6ZU5 - chains L50 and LJJ of the 74 polymer chains in the assembly; structure by electron microscopy, 2.90 A resolution.

# Chain L50
Molecule: 25S rRNA
Organism: Paranosema locustae
Sequence (2639 nucleotides; row label = number of the first residue in the row):
     1 ACACACCCCG GUGGGGGAUC CCUCGGCCUG CGCGCCGGGC AAGGACGCGG ACGCACGCGA
    61 UAGACGGCAC GAUCCUCAGA CACGACUGCC GGUCUCCGAC AGCGGCGCAG CCGCAGACAA
   121 CCCCCCGGAC UUAAGCAUAU CACUAGGGGG CGGAGAAGAA ACCAACAGGG AUUCCUGCAG
   181 UAGCGGCGAG CGAACAGGGA CGAGCCCGCA UGGCAAUCGG CAUCGCCGAG UUGUGACAGC
   241 GCACCGCGAA CGCCCCGGAC AGGGCGGCCA CAGAGGGCGA CAGCCCCGUA GCAGCGCGCA
   301 GCGGAGCGAG UAGCGCUGCU UGGUCAUGCA GCGCGAAGCG GUGGUGGCGC CAUCGAAGGC
   361 UAAAUACGCC GCAGGACCGA UAGCGCACAA GUACCGCGAG GGGACGGCGA CGAGCAGCCC
   421 GCAGGGGCGG CGAAAGCGUG AAACCACCGG GGCGCCCACU UGUGGGCCCC GUCUUGAAAC
   481 ACGGACCAAG GAGUGCAUGU GCGCAGCGAG UCCGCUCCGC GGCGCAGCGA AGGCCAUCGA
   541 GCUGCGCACA UGCGACCCGA UAGGCAGUGA ACUACGCCUG GGCAGGGCGA AGCCCGCGGA
   601 AACGCAGGUG GAGGCCCCGA GCCGUUCUGA CGUGCAAUUC GAUGGCGCGA CCUGGGCGUA
   661 GCGGCGAAAG ACCAAUCGAA CUGCCUGGUA GCUGGUUCCC UCCGAAAUGU CCCGCAGGAC
   721 AGCGGGCGCC CCGCAGGUCU GCCGCGUAGA GCAAUGGCGC GGCGUCCGGC AGCGCCGGCG
   781 CACCCCCAAA CUGCGAAGCG GCAGGGCGCG CGCAGCAGCG UGCGCGCGCA CAACUGCGGG
   841 CGCCUAGUGG GCCGCCGCUG GUAAGCAGCG CCGGCAAUGA GGACACAACC UCGUGCGCGG
   901 GCAAGGGACC CCAGCUGCGC ACACAGACGA AGGGCGCGGG CGCGUCGCGA CAGCAGGGCG
   961 GUGGCCAUAG AGGUCGGCAC CCGCUAAGAA CCGUGUUGCA ACGUACCUGC CGAACACGCC
  1021 CGCCCCGAAA AUGGACGGUG CUCAGCGCAG CCCCGACCCC GCGCACGCAC AGCGUGGUAG
  1081 GAGGGCGCGC CGGCGCCGCA GAAGCGCAUG CGUGCGCAUG CGUGGAGGCA CCCGCGGCGC
  1141 AGAUCUUGGU GGCAGUAGCA CACUCGGGCG CGAGCCCCGA GGGCCGGGAG ACGGGUUCUU
  1201 CCGCCAGGCC GCUCCGCGGA AGGUGAGCCG GGUCCUAAGG ACGCGCUGGC CCGCAACCGA
  1261 CAGGCAAGCG GGCACACAUU CCCGCGCCGU GUGCCAUGCG GCAACGCACC GUGCGCGGCC
  1321 GGGCGCAGGG CUGGCGCCGG GGGCCCUCCU CCCCCGCAAA GCGGCCCGCC UGCGGACUCU
  1381 UGCAGCACGA GGCAGCCCGC GCCGCGUGGC GGGGCCGUCG CCGCGCGCCA GGACUCGCCC
  1441 CCCGUGAAGC CCCGCGCACG CACACACACG CCCGUACCAA UCCGCACCAG GGCUCCAGGG
  1501 CGCGCACCCC ACGGCCAGGG CCCACGCAGG UUUGGGAAUU CGGCAAGCUG GAUCCGCAAC
  1561 CUCGGGACAA GGAUUGGCUC CGGGCGCCGG AGCUGUCGCU UCCAAGGGGA AUCCGACUGU
  1621 UUAGUAAAAA CAUAGCCUUG CGCCGCACGC AAGGUGAAUU CUGCCCAGUG CCCGGGACGU
  1681 CACGCCGGCG CGACCCGCGC ACGCACGGGU CAACGGCGGG AGUAACUAUG ACUCUCUUAA
  1741 GGUAGCCAAA CGCCUCGUCA UCUAAUUAGU GACGCGCAUG AAUGGAGCAA CGAGAUUCCC
  1801 ACUGUCCCUA CCUGCUCCCC AGCGAACCCA CUGCCAAGGG AACGGGCUUG GCGCAGUCAG
  1861 CGGGGAAAGA AGACCCUGUU GAGCUUGACU CUAGUGUGGG GCCGCGGCGC GCCGCGCCGG
  1921 CGUAGGCAGG UGGGAGGUGC GCCGUGAGUG AAAGACCACU GCGCGCGCGC GCGCCCGCUU
  1981 CGCGCAGCAA CGCCCCCAGA UGGGGAGUUU GGCUGGGGCG GCACGUCUGC UAGACCCCAA
  2041 CGCAGACGUC CUACGGUGGG CUCAGCGCGG ACAGAACCCG CGCGUCGAGC ACAAGGGCAA
  2101 ACGCCCGCCU CACGGCGCCC CCCCGGGUGC CGGCGGGAAA CCGGGGCCUA GCGAUCCCUC
  2161 GCGCAUGCAC GCCGCGUCGC GGGGGUGGCU GAAAAGUUAC CACAGGGAUA ACUGGCUUGU
  2221 GGCGGCCAAG CGUCCGCAGC GACGCCGCUU UUUGAUUCUU CGAUGUCGGC UCUUCCUAGC
  2281 AUGGCGUGGC AGCGCGCGCC AAGUGUUGGA UUGUUCACCC ACUGACAGGG AACGUGAGCU
  2341 GGGUUUAGAC CGUCGUGAGA CAGGUUAGUU UUACCCUACU GAGCGCGGAC ACACCGGGCA
  2401 GCGCGGGCUA GUACGAGAGG AACGCCCGUG CGGGGCCGCU GGUCCGCGCC UGUCCGACAG
  2461 GGCAGGUGCG CCGCUACGCC CCGUGCGUGU ACGGCUGGAC GCCUCUAAGC CGGAGCCGCC
  2521 CCCCCGUGUG UCUAAACCCC UGGUUUCCGC CCCCCGCGAC CACGACGCGG CCGGGGGCUG
  2581 GUGCUGUGCG CGUGCGAGCU CUGCGAGCCG CUGAGGCUUC CAGACCCCUG CGGGGUGUU
Unresolved in the structure: 1-3, 771-773, 943-1016, 1357-1360, 1406-1425, 1676-1678, 1909-1973, 2385-2386, 2500-2501, 2538-2542, 2593, 2601-2602
Ion coordination: Mg2+ site 1 near C21 (its only coordinating residue here); Mg2+ site 2 near A41 (its only coordinating residue here); Mg2+ site 3 near U61 (its only coordinating residue here); Mg2+ site 4: C65, G66; Mg2+ site 5: G128, C565 (shared with 2 residues of chain LN0); Mg2+ site 6: G135, C136, G1881; Mg2+ site 7: G135, C136; Mg2+ site 8 near C143 (its only coordinating residue here); Mg2+ site 9 near A156 (its only coordinating residue here); Mg2+ site 10 near G208 (its only coordinating residue here); Mg2+ site 11 near A249 (its only coordinating residue here); Mg2+ site 12 near G318 (its only coordinating residue here); 100 more Mg2+ sites not listed

# Chain LJJ
Molecule: eL37
Organism: Paranosema locustae
Chain sequence (95 residues; row label = number of the first residue in the row):
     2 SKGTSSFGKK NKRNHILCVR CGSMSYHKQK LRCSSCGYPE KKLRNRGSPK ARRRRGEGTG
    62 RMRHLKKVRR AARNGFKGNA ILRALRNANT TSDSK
Unresolved in the structure: 91-96
Ion coordination: Zn2+: Cys19, Cys22, Cys34, Cys37

# How chain L50 and chain LJJ interact
Pairs across the interface - 152 pairs, chain L50 then chain LJJ:
  C35(L50) - Arg70(LJJ)  hydrogen bond to the base
  C35(L50) - Ala73(LJJ)  base contact
  C35(L50) - Phe77(LJJ)  sugar contact
  C36(L50) - His65(LJJ)  hydrogen bond to the phosphate
  C36(L50) - Leu66(LJJ)  sugar contact
  G37(L50) - His65(LJJ)  salt bridge to the phosphate
  A41(L50) - His65(LJJ)  phosphate contact
  A42(L50) - Glu58(LJJ)  sugar contact
  A42(L50) - Gly59(LJJ)  phosphate contact
  A42(L50) - Met63(LJJ)  phosphate contact
  A42(L50) - Arg64(LJJ)  hydrogen bond to the phosphate
  A42(L50) - His65(LJJ)  hydrogen bond to the phosphate
  A42(L50) - Leu66(LJJ)  hydrogen bond to the phosphate
  G43(L50) - Arg21(LJJ)  hydrogen bond to the base
  G43(L50) - Arg56(LJJ)  sugar contact
  G43(L50) - Gly57(LJJ)  sugar contact
  G43(L50) - Glu58(LJJ)  phosphate contact
  G43(L50) - Gly59(LJJ)  hydrogen bond to the phosphate
  G43(L50) - Thr60(LJJ)  hydrogen bond to the phosphate
  G43(L50) - Gly61(LJJ)  hydrogen bond to the phosphate
  G43(L50) - Arg62(LJJ)  phosphate contact
  G43(L50) - Met63(LJJ)  hydrogen bond to the phosphate
  G43(L50) - Arg64(LJJ)  base contact
  G44(L50) - Arg21(LJJ)  sugar contact
  G44(L50) - Cys22(LJJ)  sugar contact
  G44(L50) - Gly23(LJJ)  hydrogen bond to the sugar
  G44(L50) - Gly61(LJJ)  phosphate contact
  G44(L50) - Arg64(LJJ)  hydrogen bond to the base
  C58(L50) - Arg62(LJJ)  base contact
  G59(L50) - Arg62(LJJ)  hydrogen bond to the base
  C90(L50) - Arg71(LJJ)  base contact
  C90(L50) - Arg74(LJJ)  salt bridge to the phosphate
  C90(L50) - Asn75(LJJ)  sugar contact
  C90(L50) - Arg84(LJJ)  hydrogen bond to the sugar
  G91(L50) - Arg71(LJJ)  salt bridge to the phosphate
  G91(L50) - Ala72(LJJ)  phosphate contact
  G91(L50) - Gly79(LJJ)  sugar contact
  G91(L50) - Asn80(LJJ)  phosphate contact
  G91(L50) - Ala81(LJJ)  hydrogen bond to the sugar
  G91(L50) - Arg84(LJJ)  sugar contact
  G92(L50) - Asn80(LJJ)  hydrogen bond to the phosphate
  U93(L50) - Lys68(LJJ)  base contact
  C94(L50) - Lys68(LJJ)  hydrogen bond to the base
  U95(L50) - Arg64(LJJ)  base contact
  C96(L50) - Arg64(LJJ)  base contact
  C97(L50) - Val20(LJJ)  hydrogen bond to the sugar
  G98(L50) - Arg21(LJJ)  sugar contact
  G98(L50) - Tyr39(LJJ)  hydrogen bond to the phosphate
  A99(L50) - Arg21(LJJ)  salt bridge to the phosphate
  A99(L50) - Tyr39(LJJ)  phosphate contact
  A99(L50) - Lys42(LJJ)  phosphate contact
  C100(L50) - Lys42(LJJ)  salt bridge to the phosphate
  G116(L50) - Lys42(LJJ)  phosphate contact
  G116(L50) - Lys43(LJJ)  phosphate contact
  A117(L50) - Lys43(LJJ)  phosphate contact
  A117(L50) - Leu44(LJJ)  hydrogen bond to the phosphate
  A117(L50) - Glu58(LJJ)  sugar contact
  C118(L50) - Arg47(LJJ)  salt bridge to the phosphate
  C118(L50) - Glu58(LJJ)  sugar contact
  A119(L50) - Arg53(LJJ)  salt bridge to the phosphate
  G147(L50) - Asn46(LJJ)  phosphate contact
  G148(L50) - Asn46(LJJ)  phosphate contact
  G149(L50) - Lys43(LJJ)  salt bridge to the phosphate
  G150(L50) - Lys43(LJJ)  salt bridge to the phosphate
  G385(L50) - Arg54(LJJ)  hydrogen bond to the base
  G391(L50) - Lys51(LJJ)  hydrogen bond to the base
  G391(L50) - Arg54(LJJ)  hydrogen bond to the base
  G391(L50) - Arg55(LJJ)  sugar contact
  C397(L50) - His16(LJJ)  hydrogen bond to the sugar
  G398(L50) - His16(LJJ)  hydrogen bond to the sugar
  G398(L50) - Met25(LJJ)  phosphate contact
  G398(L50) - Ser26(LJJ)  phosphate contact
  G398(L50) - Ser35(LJJ)  hydrogen bond to the phosphate
  A399(L50) - Ser26(LJJ)  hydrogen bond to the phosphate
  A399(L50) - Ser35(LJJ)  sugar contact
  A399(L50) - Ser36(LJJ)  phosphate contact
  A399(L50) - Arg45(LJJ)  hydrogen bond to the phosphate
  G400(L50) - Arg45(LJJ)  salt bridge to the phosphate
  G400(L50) - Arg47(LJJ)  phosphate contact
  G400(L50) - Gly48(LJJ)  hydrogen bond to the phosphate
  G400(L50) - Ser49(LJJ)  phosphate contact
  G400(L50) - Ala52(LJJ)  phosphate contact
  G400(L50) - Arg56(LJJ)  salt bridge to the phosphate
  G401(L50) - Ser49(LJJ)  hydrogen bond to the phosphate
  G401(L50) - Lys51(LJJ)  phosphate contact
  G401(L50) - Arg55(LJJ)  salt bridge to the phosphate
  G402(L50) - Lys51(LJJ)  salt bridge to the phosphate
  G402(L50) - Arg55(LJJ)  hydrogen bond to the base
  G567(L50) - Arg45(LJJ)  hydrogen bond to the phosphate
  U568(L50) - Arg33(LJJ)  salt bridge to the phosphate
  U568(L50) - Ser35(LJJ)  phosphate contact
  U568(L50) - Arg45(LJJ)  salt bridge to the phosphate
  G569(L50) - His16(LJJ)  salt bridge to the phosphate
  G569(L50) - His28(LJJ)  sugar contact
  G569(L50) - Lys31(LJJ)  salt bridge to the phosphate
  G569(L50) - Ser35(LJJ)  phosphate contact
  A570(L50) - Asn15(LJJ)  hydrogen bond to the phosphate
  A570(L50) - His28(LJJ)  salt bridge to the phosphate
  A570(L50) - Lys31(LJJ)  salt bridge to the phosphate
  A571(L50) - Lys11(LJJ)  sugar contact
  A571(L50) - Lys13(LJJ)  salt bridge to the phosphate
  A571(L50) - Arg14(LJJ)  hydrogen bond to the base
  A571(L50) - Asn15(LJJ)  hydrogen bond to the base
  A571(L50) - Gln30(LJJ)  hydrogen bond to the phosphate
  C572(L50) - Ser7(LJJ)  hydrogen bond to the sugar
  C572(L50) - Lys10(LJJ)  phosphate contact
  C572(L50) - Lys11(LJJ)  sugar contact
  U573(L50) - Lys10(LJJ)  salt bridge to the phosphate
  A636(L50) - Thr5(LJJ)  sugar contact
  U638(L50) - Ser2(LJJ)  sugar contact
  U638(L50) - Gly4(LJJ)  phosphate contact
  U638(L50) - Thr5(LJJ)  hydrogen bond to the phosphate
  U639(L50) - Ser2(LJJ)  hydrogen bond to the phosphate
  U639(L50) - Ser6(LJJ)  hydrogen bond to the phosphate
  G656(L50) - Lys13(LJJ)  salt bridge to the phosphate
  G656(L50) - Lys29(LJJ)  salt bridge to the phosphate
  C657(L50) - Lys29(LJJ)  phosphate contact
  C657(L50) - Gln30(LJJ)  phosphate contact
  G658(L50) - Gln30(LJJ)  phosphate contact
  A674(L50) - Lys11(LJJ)  base contact
  A674(L50) - Asn15(LJJ)  base contact
  A675(L50) - Lys3(LJJ)  sugar contact
  A675(L50) - Gly4(LJJ)  base contact
  A675(L50) - Thr5(LJJ)  base contact
  A675(L50) - Phe8(LJJ)  base contact
  U676(L50) - Lys3(LJJ)  salt bridge to the phosphate
  G683(L50) - Gly48(LJJ)  hydrogen bond to the sugar
  G683(L50) - Ser49(LJJ)  sugar contact
  G683(L50) - Pro50(LJJ)  sugar contact
  C684(L50) - Pro50(LJJ)  sugar contact
  C1192(L50) - Asn12(LJJ)  hydrogen bond to the sugar
  G1193(L50) - Asn12(LJJ)  sugar contact
  G1193(L50) - Arg14(LJJ)  sugar contact
  G1240(L50) - Leu32(LJJ)  sugar contact
  C1242(L50) - Pro40(LJJ)  base contact
  C1242(L50) - Lys42(LJJ)  hydrogen bond to the base
  C1483(L50) - Phe8(LJJ)  hydrogen bond to the sugar
  C1483(L50) - Gly9(LJJ)  hydrogen bond to the base
  G1484(L50) - Thr5(LJJ)  sugar contact
  G1484(L50) - Phe8(LJJ)  sugar contact
  G1490(L50) - Thr5(LJJ)  hydrogen bond to the base
  G1490(L50) - Ser6(LJJ)  hydrogen bond to the sugar
  G1490(L50) - Gly9(LJJ)  base contact
  G1491(L50) - Ser6(LJJ)  hydrogen bond to the sugar
  G1491(L50) - Gly9(LJJ)  base contact
  G1491(L50) - Lys10(LJJ)  sugar contact
  G1492(L50) - Gly9(LJJ)  sugar contact
  A1623(L50) - Ser2(LJJ)  hydrogen bond to the sugar
  A1623(L50) - Lys3(LJJ)  hydrogen bond to the sugar
  A1623(L50) - Ser7(LJJ)  base contact
  G1624(L50) - Ser2(LJJ)  phosphate contact
  G1624(L50) - Lys3(LJJ)  hydrogen bond to the sugar
Also at the interface, not in a pair above, chain L50 (75 interface residues in all): A45, C46, G57, C89, A101, G403, A566, A637, G655, G1194
Also at the interface, not in a pair above, chain LJJ (71 interface residues in all): Lys67, Val69, Ile82

# Overview
Chain L50 and chain LJJ form an interface of 75 and 71 residues respectively, with 51 hydrogen bonds and 24
salt bridges. Polar pairs include C35(L50)-Arg70(LJJ), G43(L50)-Arg21(LJJ) and G44(L50)-Arg64(LJJ). C65(L50)
and G66(L50) coordinate Mg2+ site 4. G128(L50) and C565(L50) form the Mg2+ site 5.
Chain L50 is 25S rRNA and chain LJJ is eL37, both from Paranosema locustae; the structure, Structure of the
Paranosema locustae ribosome in complex with Lso2, was determined by electron microscopy.
